PDB entry 6Y8F | X-ray diffraction, 1.47 A resolution | chain A

[Chain A]
Molecule: Alpha-1,6-endo-mannanase GH76A mutant
Organism: Salegentibacter sp. Hel_I_6
Amino-acid sequence (391 residues; each row starts with the number of its first residue):
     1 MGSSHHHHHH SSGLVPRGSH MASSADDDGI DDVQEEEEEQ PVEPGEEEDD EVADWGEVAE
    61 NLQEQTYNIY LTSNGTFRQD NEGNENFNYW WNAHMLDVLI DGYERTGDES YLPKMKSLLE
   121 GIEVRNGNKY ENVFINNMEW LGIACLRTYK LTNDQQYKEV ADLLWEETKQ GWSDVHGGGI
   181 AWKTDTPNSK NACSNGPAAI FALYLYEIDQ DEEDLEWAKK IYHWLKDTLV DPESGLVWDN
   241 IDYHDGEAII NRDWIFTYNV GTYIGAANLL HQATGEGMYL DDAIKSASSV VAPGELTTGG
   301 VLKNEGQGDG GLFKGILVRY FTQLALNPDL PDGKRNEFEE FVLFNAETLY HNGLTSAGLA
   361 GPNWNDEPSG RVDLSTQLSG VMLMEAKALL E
Unresolved in the structure: 1-53
Bound ions: Ca2+ site 1: E60, E64, E213; Ca2+ site 2: G107, E109; Ca2+ site 3 near N128 (its only coordinating residue here)

[In short]
The Ca2+ site 1 is built by E60, E64 and E213. G107 and E109 form the Ca2+ site 2.
Chain A is Alpha-1,6-endo-mannanase GH76A mutant (Salegentibacter sp. Hel_I_6); the structure, An inactive
(D136N and D137N) variant of alpha-1,6-mannanase, GH76A of Salegentibacter sp. HEL1_6 in complex with ..., was
determined by X-ray diffraction, deposited together with 6SHM and 6SHD.
